PDB entry 8P7B | electron microscopy, 2.42 A resolution | chains B and D of the 5 polymer chains in the assembly

[Chain B (and D)]
Molecule: Serine--tRNA ligase, cytoplasmic
Organism: Homo sapiens
Notes: EC 6.1.1.11; chain D of this document is another copy of the same molecule, construct and numbering; everything in this record applies to it too
UniProtKB: P49591 (SYSC_HUMAN); residue numbers follow UniProt; this construct covers 1-514
Amino-acid sequence (514 residues; numbered 1 to 514; the number before each row is that of its first residue):
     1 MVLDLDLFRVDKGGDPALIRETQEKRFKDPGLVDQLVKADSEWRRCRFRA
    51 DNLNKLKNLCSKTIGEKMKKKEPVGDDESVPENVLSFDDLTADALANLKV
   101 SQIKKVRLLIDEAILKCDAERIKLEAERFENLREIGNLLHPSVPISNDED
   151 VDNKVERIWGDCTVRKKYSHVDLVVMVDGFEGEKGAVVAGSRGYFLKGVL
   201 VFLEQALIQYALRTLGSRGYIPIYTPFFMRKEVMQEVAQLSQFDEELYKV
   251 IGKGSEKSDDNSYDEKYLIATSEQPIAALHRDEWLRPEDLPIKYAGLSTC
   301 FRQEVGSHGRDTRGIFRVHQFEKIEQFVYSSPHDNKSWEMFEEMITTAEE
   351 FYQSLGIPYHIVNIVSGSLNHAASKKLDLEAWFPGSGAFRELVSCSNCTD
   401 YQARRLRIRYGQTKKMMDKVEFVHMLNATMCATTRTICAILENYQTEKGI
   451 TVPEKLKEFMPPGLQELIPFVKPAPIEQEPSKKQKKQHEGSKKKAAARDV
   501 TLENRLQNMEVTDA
Disordered / not traced: 1, 75-87, 256-263, 478-514 (chain D: 1, 70-87, 256-263, 476-514)
UniProt features mapped onto this chain:
  - motif: Lys-482 to Lys-494 (Nuclear localization signal)
  - binding site (L-serine): Thr-271, Arg-302, Glu-325, Asn-427
  - binding site (ATP): Arg-302 to Glu-304, Val-318 to Phe-321, Glu-391 to Ser-394
  - site: Thr-429 (Important for serine binding)
  - modified residue: Met-1 (N-acetylmethionine), Ser-241 (Phosphoserine), Lys-323 (N6-acetyllysine)
  - natural variant: Asp-172 (D172N: In NEDMAS), Arg-213 (R213L: In NEDMAS), Arg-302 (R302C: In NEDMAS), Arg-390 (R390C: In NEDMAS)
  - mutagenesis: Val-2 to Gly-14 (Abolishes DNA binding), Arg-9 (R9A: Strongly decreased enzyme activity), Arg-44 (R44A: Abolishes enzyme activity), Asp-51 (D51A: Abolishes enzyme activity), Asn-54 (N54A: Strongly decreased enzyme activity), Lys-55 (K55A: Moderately decreased enzyme activity), Asn-58 (N58A: Moderately decreased enzyme activity), Ser-61 (S61A: Moderately decreased enzyme activity), Gly-75 to Asn-97 (Decreased enzyme activity. Abolishes DNA binding), Lys-104 (K104A: Moderately decreased enzyme activity), Arg-107 (R107A: Moderately decreased enzyme activity), Gly-254 to Asn-261 (Mildly decreased enzyme activity. Nearly abolishes DNA binding), 8 further mutagenesis entries in UniProt

[Chain B / chain D interface]
Pairs across the interface (101):
  Lys-184(B) / Leu-279(D)
  Lys-184(B) / His-280(D)
  Lys-184(B) / Glu-283(D)  salt bridge
  Val-187(B) / Arg-230(D)  hydrogen bond (backbone-side chain)
  Val-187(B) / Val-233(D)
  Val-188(B) / Met-229(D)
  Val-188(B) / Arg-230(D)  hydrogen bond (backbone-backbone)
  Val-188(B) / Ala-278(D)  hydrophobic
  Ala-189(B) / Pro-226(D)  hydrophobic
  Ala-189(B) / Phe-228(D)
  Ala-189(B) / Arg-230(D)
  Ala-189(B) / Lys-266(D)
  Tyr-194(B) / Tyr-224(D)
  Tyr-194(B) / Pro-226(D)
  Phe-195(B) / Ile-223(D)  hydrophobic
  Phe-195(B) / Tyr-224(D)
  Phe-195(B) / Pro-226(D)
  Phe-195(B) / Pro-275(D)
  Phe-195(B) / Leu-279(D)  hydrophobic
  Leu-196(B) / Ile-223(D)
  Leu-196(B) / Tyr-224(D)  hydrogen bond (backbone-backbone)
  Lys-197(B) / Pro-222(D)
  Lys-197(B) / Tyr-294(D)
  Gly-198(B) / Pro-222(D)  hydrogen bond (backbone-backbone)
  Val-201(B) / Pro-222(D)  hydrophobic
  Val-201(B) / Tyr-224(D)
  Phe-202(B) / Pro-222(D)  hydrophobic
  Gln-205(B) / Gln-205(D)
  Gln-205(B) / Ile-208(D)
  Gln-205(B) / Gln-209(D)
  Gln-205(B) / Leu-297(D)
  Ile-208(B) / Gln-205(D)
  Gln-209(B) / Gln-205(D)  hydrogen bond
  Gln-209(B) / Gln-209(D)
  Arg-213(B) / Phe-459(D)
  Arg-213(B) / Met-460(D)
  Pro-222(B) / Lys-197(D)
  Pro-222(B) / Gly-198(D)  hydrogen bond (backbone-backbone)
  Pro-222(B) / Val-201(D)
  Pro-222(B) / Phe-202(D)  hydrophobic
  Ile-223(B) / Phe-195(D)  hydrophobic
  Ile-223(B) / Leu-196(D)
  Tyr-224(B) / Tyr-194(D)
  Tyr-224(B) / Phe-195(D)
  Tyr-224(B) / Leu-196(D)  hydrogen bond (backbone-backbone)
  Tyr-224(B) / Val-201(D)
  Tyr-224(B) / Gln-320(D)  hydrogen bond
  Tyr-224(B) / Glu-322(D)  hydrogen bond
  Thr-225(B) / Phe-195(D)
  Thr-225(B) / Gln-320(D)  hydrogen bond (backbone-side chain)
  Pro-226(B) / Ala-189(D)  hydrophobic
  Pro-226(B) / Tyr-194(D)
  Pro-226(B) / Phe-195(D)
  Pro-226(B) / Gln-320(D)
  Phe-227(B) / Thr-299(D)
  Phe-227(B) / Gln-320(D)  hydrogen bond (backbone-side chain)
  Phe-228(B) / Ala-189(D)
  Phe-228(B) / Tyr-248(D)  hydrophobic
  Phe-228(B) / Leu-268(D)  hydrophobic
  Phe-228(B) / Phe-301(D)  hydrophobic
  Met-229(B) / Val-188(D)
  Arg-230(B) / Val-187(D)  hydrogen bond (side chain-backbone)
  Arg-230(B) / Val-188(D)  hydrogen bond (backbone-backbone)
  Arg-230(B) / Ala-189(D)
  Val-233(B) / Val-187(D)
  Glu-245(B) / Lys-253(D)  hydrogen bond (backbone-side chain)
  Tyr-248(B) / Val-250(D)  hydrophobic
  Tyr-248(B) / Ile-251(D)
  Lys-249(B) / Lys-249(D)
  Lys-249(B) / Val-250(D)
  Lys-249(B) / Ile-251(D)  hydrogen bond (backbone-backbone)
  Val-250(B) / Tyr-248(D)  hydrophobic
  Val-250(B) / Lys-249(D)
  Ile-251(B) / Tyr-248(D)
  Ile-251(B) / Lys-249(D)  hydrogen bond (backbone-backbone)
  Ile-251(B) / Ile-251(D)  hydrophobic
  Gly-252(B) / Tyr-248(D)
  Gly-252(B) / Gln-303(D)
  Lys-253(B) / Glu-245(D)  hydrogen bond (side chain-backbone)
  Lys-253(B) / Gln-303(D)  hydrogen bond (backbone-side chain)
  Lys-266(B) / Ala-189(D)
  Pro-275(B) / Phe-195(D)
  Ala-278(B) / Val-188(D)
  Leu-279(B) / Lys-184(D)
  Leu-279(B) / Phe-195(D)  hydrophobic
  His-280(B) / Lys-184(D)
  Arg-281(B) / Val-187(D)
  Glu-283(B) / Lys-184(D)  salt bridge
  Leu-297(B) / Gln-205(D)
  Thr-299(B) / Phe-227(D)
  Phe-301(B) / Phe-227(D)  hydrophobic
  Gln-303(B) / Gly-252(D)
  Gln-303(B) / Lys-253(D)
  Gln-320(B) / Tyr-224(D)  hydrogen bond
  Gln-320(B) / Thr-225(D)  hydrogen bond (side chain-backbone)
  Gln-320(B) / Pro-226(D)
  Gln-320(B) / Phe-227(D)  hydrogen bond (side chain-backbone)
  Glu-322(B) / Tyr-224(D)  hydrogen bond
  Glu-458(B) / Arg-213(D)
  Phe-459(B) / Arg-213(D)
  Met-460(B) / Arg-213(D)
Also at the interface, not in a pair above, chain B (58 interface residues in all): Glu-181, Ala-186, Gly-190, Glu-204, Leu-212, Ile-221, Leu-268, His-319, Pro-461, Pro-462
Also at the interface, not in a pair above, chain D (58 interface residues in all): Glu-181, Gly-190, Glu-204, Leu-212, Ile-221, Asp-244, Ile-276, Arg-281, Pro-461, Pro-462

[In short]
The chain B/chain D interface involves 58 residues from each chain, with 22 hydrogen bonds and 2 salt bridges.
Polar contacts include Lys-184(B)/Glu-283(D), Val-187(B)/Arg-230(D) and Gln-209(B)/Gln-205(D). UniProt lists 4
L-serine-binding residues, 11 ATP-binding residues and 43 mutagenesis sites on chain B.
Chain B and chain D are both Serine--tRNA ligase, cytoplasmic (Homo sapiens); the structure, CryoEM structure
of METTL6 tRNA SerRS complex in a 1:2:2 stoichiometry, was determined by electron microscopy together with
8P7C, 8P7D, 8OWX and 8OWY from the same study.
